PDB entry 3WW1 | X-ray diffraction, 1.95 A resolution | chains A and B

# Chain A (and B)
Protein: L-ribose isomerase
Organism: Cellulomonas parahominis
Notes: chain B of this document is another copy of the same molecule, construct and numbering; everything in this record applies to it too
UniProtKB: L0N3Y0 (L0N3Y0_9CELL); numbering as in UniProt (aligned over 2-249)
Amino-acid sequence (256 residues; each row starts with the number of its first residue; numbers below 1 keep their minus sign (His-6 is residue -6)):
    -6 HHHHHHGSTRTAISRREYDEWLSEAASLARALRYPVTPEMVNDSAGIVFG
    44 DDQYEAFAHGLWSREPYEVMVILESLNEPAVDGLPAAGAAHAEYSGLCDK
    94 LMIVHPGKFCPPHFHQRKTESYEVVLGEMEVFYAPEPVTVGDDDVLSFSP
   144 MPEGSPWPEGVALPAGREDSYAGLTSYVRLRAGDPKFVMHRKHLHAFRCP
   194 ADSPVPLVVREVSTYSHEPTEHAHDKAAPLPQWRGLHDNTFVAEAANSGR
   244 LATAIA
Disordered / not traced: -6 to 1, 215-220
Construct notes: expression tag (-6 to 1); engineered mutation Leu119 (Phe in L0N3Y0), Phe125 (Leu in L0N3Y0)
Metal / ion sites: Mn2+: His106, His108, Glu113, His188
Residues lining bound ligands:
  - beta-L-ribopyranose (0MK), molecule 1: Phe42, Ile65, Lys93, Met95, Cys103, His106, His108, Lys111, Glu113, Glu204, Ser209, Glu211, Asn232, Phe234, Arg243
  - beta-L-ribopyranose (0MK), molecule 2: His52, Trp55, Ser56

# Chain A / chain B interface
Residue-residue contacts (100; chain A residue first):
  Leu25(A) with Arg26(B)
  Arg26(A) with Leu25(B); Val118(B)
  Pro28(A) with Glu116(B); Asp177(B)
  Ser68(A) with Lys179(B)
  Leu69(A) with Ser114(B); Lys179(B); Val181(B), hydrophobic
  Glu71(A) with Val181(B); His183(B), salt bridge
  Pro72(A) with Phe141(B), hydrophobic
  Ala73(A) with Arg184(B), hydrogen bond (backbone-side chain)
  Val74(A) with Leu139(B)
  Asp75(A) with Leu139(B); Ser140(B); Phe141(B), hydrogen bond (side chain-backbone); Ser142(B), hydrogen bond (side chain-backbone); Pro143(B); His183(B), salt bridge; Arg184(B), hydrogen bond (backbone-side chain)
  Gly76(A) with Val138(B); Leu139(B), hydrogen bond (backbone-backbone); Arg184(B); Lys185(B), hydrogen bond (backbone-side chain)
  Leu77(A) with Tyr87(B), hydrophobic; Val138(B); Leu139(B), hydrogen bond (backbone-backbone); Arg184(B)
  Pro78(A) with His84(B); Tyr87(B); Asp137(B)
  Ala79(A) with Asp137(B), hydrogen bond (backbone-backbone); Leu139(B), hydrophobic
  Ala80(A) with His84(B)
  Gly81(A) with His84(B), hydrogen bond (backbone-side chain)
  His84(A) with Pro78(B); Ala80(B); Gly81(B)
  Tyr87(A) with Leu77(B), hydrophobic; Pro78(B); Ser88(B)
  Ser88(A) with Tyr87(B); Ser88(B), hydrogen bond
  Leu90(A) with Leu90(B), hydrophobic; Thr112(B); Val205(B); Ser206(B); Thr207(B)
  Asp92(A) with Lys179(B), salt bridge; Val205(B)
  Thr112(A) with Leu90(B)
  Ser114(A) with Leu69(B)
  Glu116(A) with Pro28(B); Arg203(B), salt bridge
  Val118(A) with Arg26(B)
  Asp137(A) with Pro78(B); Ala79(B), hydrogen bond (backbone-backbone)
  Val138(A) with Gly76(B); Leu77(B); Ala79(B)
  Leu139(A) with Val74(B), hydrophobic; Asp75(B); Gly76(B), hydrogen bond (backbone-backbone); Leu77(B), hydrogen bond (backbone-backbone); Ala79(B), hydrophobic; Ala82(B), hydrophobic; Leu223(B), hydrophobic
  Ser140(A) with Asp75(B)
  Phe141(A) with Pro72(B), hydrophobic; Asp75(B), hydrogen bond (backbone-side chain); Ala221(B); Pro222(B), hydrophobic
  Ser142(A) with Asp75(B), hydrogen bond (backbone-side chain)
  Pro143(A) with Asp75(B)
  Asp177(A) with Pro28(B)
  Pro178(A) with Thr30(B)
  Lys179(A) with Ser68(B); Leu69(B); Asp92(B), salt bridge; Arg203(B)
  Val181(A) with Leu69(B), hydrophobic; Glu71(B)
  His183(A) with Glu71(B), salt bridge; Asp75(B), salt bridge
  Arg184(A) with Ala73(B), hydrogen bond (side chain-backbone); Asp75(B), hydrogen bond (side chain-backbone); Gly76(B); Leu77(B)
  Lys185(A) with Gly76(B), hydrogen bond (side chain-backbone)
  Arg203(A) with Glu116(B), salt bridge; Lys179(B); Arg203(B)
  Val205(A) with Leu90(B); Asp92(B); Val205(B), hydrophobic
  Ser206(A) with Leu90(B)
  Thr207(A) with Leu90(B)
  Ala221(A) with Phe141(B)
  Pro222(A) with Phe141(B), hydrophobic
Also at the interface, not in a pair above, chain A (50 interface residues in all): Thr30, Ala82, Gly89, Gly176, Leu223
Also at the interface, not in a pair above, chain B (51 interface residues in all): Val29, Gly89, Gly176, Pro178

# Summary
50 residues of chain A face 51 of chain B across their interface, with 18 hydrogen bonds and 8 salt bridges.
Polar pairs include Glu71(A)-His183(B), Asp75(A)-His183(B) and Asp92(A)-Lys179(B). Bound to chain A:
beta-L-ribopyranose. His106(A), His108(A), Glu113(A) and His188(A) form the Mn2+ site.
Both chains are L-ribose isomerase (Cellulomonas parahominis). Entry 3WW1 (X-ray structure of Cellulomonas
parahominis L-ribose isomerase with L-ribose) was determined by X-ray diffraction (same publication as 3WW2,
3WW3 and 3WW4).
